PDB entry 8EVI | electron microscopy, 2.64 A resolution | chains I and E of the 13 polymer chains in the assembly

# Chain I
Molecule: 167-nt DNA strand
Sequence (167 nucleotides; numbered 1 to 167; the number before each row is that of its first residue):
     1 TAGGTGCAGG GCCTCTCGGC TGCTGATCTT CAGCTGGTTG CTGAGAGTTG CAGCATTGCT
    61 GAGTCTTAGC AATGGATACT TCCCGATTCC CCTCACAAAA ATAGGTCAGT CTGTCTGGCT
   121 AGTTCTGTAC TTGCAGACAC AGGGCATGTG GGGTTCCTAT TTTTCTA
Not modelled in the structure: 1-21, 165-167

# Chain E
Protein: Histone H3.1
From: Homo sapiens
Reference sequence: P68431 (H31_HUMAN); residues 0-135 here correspond to UniProt positions 1-136 (UniProt number = residue number + 1)
Chain sequence (136 residues; each row starts with the number of its first residue; numbering starts at 0):
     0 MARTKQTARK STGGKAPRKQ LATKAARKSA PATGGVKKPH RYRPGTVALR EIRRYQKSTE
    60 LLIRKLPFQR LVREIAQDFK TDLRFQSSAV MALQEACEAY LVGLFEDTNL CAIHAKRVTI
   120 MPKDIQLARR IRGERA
Not modelled in the structure: 0-37, 134-135
Curated features (UniProtKB/Swiss-Prot):
  - modified residue: Arg-2 (Asymmetric dimethylarginine), Thr-3 (Phosphothreonine), Lys-4 (Allysine), Gln-5 (5-glutamyl dopamine), Thr-6 (Phosphothreonine), Arg-8 (Citrulline), Lys-9 (N6,N6,N6-trimethyllysine), Ser-10 (ADP-ribosylserine), Thr-11 (Phosphothreonine), Lys-14 (N6-(2-hydroxyisobutyryl)lysine), Arg-17 (Asymmetric dimethylarginine), Lys-18 (N6-(2-hydroxyisobutyryl)lysine), Lys-23 (N6-(2-hydroxyisobutyryl)lysine), Arg-26 (Citrulline), Lys-27 (N6,N6,N6-trimethyllysine), Ser-28 (ADP-ribosylserine), Lys-36 (N6,N6,N6-trimethyllysine), Lys-37 (N6-methyllysine), Tyr-41 (Phosphotyrosine), Lys-56 (N6,N6,N6-trimethyllysine) and 8 more in UniProt
  - lipidation: Lys-18 (N6-decanoyllysine)

# Chain I / chain E interface
Contacting residue pairs (17):
  DA72(I) / Arg-83(E)  hydrogen bond to the sugar
  DA72(I) / Phe-84(E)  sugar contact
  DA72(I) / Gln-85(E)  phosphate contact
  DA72(I) / Ser-86(E)  phosphate contact
  DT73(I) / Arg-72(E)  salt bridge to the phosphate
  DT73(I) / Arg-83(E)  phosphate contact
  DT73(I) / Phe-84(E)  hydrogen bond to the phosphate
  DC82(I) / Arg-63(E)  sugar contact
  DC91(I) / Arg-42(E)  salt bridge to the phosphate
  DC91(I) / Pro-43(E)  phosphate contact
  DC92(I) / Val-117(E)  phosphate contact
  DC92(I) / Thr-118(E)  phosphate contact
  DT93(I) / Arg-116(E)  phosphate contact
  DT93(I) / Val-117(E)  hydrogen bond to the phosphate
  DT93(I) / Thr-118(E)  hydrogen bond to the phosphate
  DC94(I) / Arg-116(E)  phosphate contact
  DC94(I) / Met-120(E)  phosphate contact
Interface residues without a listed pair, chain I (10 interface residues in all): DC83, DT88, DC90
Interface residues without a listed pair, chain E (14 interface residues in all): Arg-40, Lys-115

# In short
10 residues of chain I face 14 of chain E across their interface; the contacts include 4 hydrogen bonds and 2
salt bridges. Among the polar pairs are DA72(I)/Arg-83(E), DT73(I)/Phe-84(E) and DT93(I)/Val-117(E).
Here chain I is a 167-nt DNA strand and chain E is Histone H3.1 (Homo sapiens). Entry 8EVI (CX3CR1 nucleosome
and PU.1 complex containing disulfide bond mutations) was determined by electron microscopy together with
8EVH, 8EVJ and 8SYP from the same study.
